9ATB - chains g and h of the 22 polymer chains in the assembly; structure by electron microscopy, 3.40 A resolution.

# Chain g (and h)
Molecule: Flagellin
From: Cupriavidus gilardii
Notes: chain h of this document is another copy of the same molecule, construct and numbering; everything in this record applies to it too
UniProt: A0A849B394 (A0A849B394_9BURK); the construct has insertions or renumbered stretches relative to UniProt, so the offset changes along the chain: 1-285 = UniProt 1-285; 287-397 = UniProt 286-396
Amino-acid sequence (397 residues; each row starts with the number of its first residue):
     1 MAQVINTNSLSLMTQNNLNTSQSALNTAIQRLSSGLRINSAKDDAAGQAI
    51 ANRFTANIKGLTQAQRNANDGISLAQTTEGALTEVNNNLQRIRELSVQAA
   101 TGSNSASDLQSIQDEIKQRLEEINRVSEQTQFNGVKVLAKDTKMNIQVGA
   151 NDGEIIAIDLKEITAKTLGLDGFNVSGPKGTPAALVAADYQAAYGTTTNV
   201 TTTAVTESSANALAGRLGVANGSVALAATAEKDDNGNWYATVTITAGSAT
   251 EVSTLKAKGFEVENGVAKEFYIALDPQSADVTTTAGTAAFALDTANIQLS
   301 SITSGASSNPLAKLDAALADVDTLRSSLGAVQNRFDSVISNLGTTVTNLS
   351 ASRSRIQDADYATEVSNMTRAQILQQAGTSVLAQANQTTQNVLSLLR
Unresolved in the structure: 1, 397
Construct notes: conflict Lys-59 (Arg in A0A849B394), Thr-196 (Ala in A0A849B394), Asn-199 (Gln in A0A849B394), 21 further conflict positions vs the reference (A0A849B394) not listed; insertion (286)

# Interface between chain g and chain h
Pairs across the interface - 26 pairs, chain g then chain h:
  Leu-18(g) with Gln-3(h)
  Asn-19(g) with Ala-2(h), hydrogen bond (side chain-backbone)
  Asn-26(g) with Leu-10(h)
  Ile-29(g) with Leu-10(h), hydrophobic
  Ser-33(g) with Thr-14(h); Asn-17(h), hydrogen bond
  Ser-34(g) with Leu-374(h)
  Arg-66(g) with Arg-37(h)
  Asn-69(g) with Arg-355(h)
  Asp-70(g) with Ile-356(h)
  Ser-73(g) with Arg-355(h), hydrogen bond
  Glu-84(g) with Ser-337(h); Ser-340(h), hydrogen bond; Asn-341(h), hydrogen bond
  Asp-114(g) with Ser-326(h)
  Glu-115(g) with Asn-333(h), hydrogen bond
  Gln-118(g) with Arg-334(h), hydrogen bond
  Glu-121(g) with Arg-334(h)
  Glu-122(g) with Arg-334(h), salt bridge
  Arg-125(g) with Val-148(h); Arg-334(h); Val-338(h)
  Gln-129(g) with Glu-154(h)
  Gln-372(g) with Gln-384(h)
  Thr-379(g) with Asn-391(h)
  Leu-382(g) with Leu-395(h), hydrophobic
Other interface residues (no listed pair), chain g (34 interface residues in all): Leu-25, Leu-32, Gln-76, Thr-77, Asn-88, Ser-111, Arg-119, Val-126, Gln-131, Asn-133, Gln-298, Met-368, Gln-375
Other interface residues (no listed pair), chain h (30 interface residues in all): Arg-53, Asn-57, Asp-320, Thr-323, Ala-330, Asn-348, Ser-352, Val-381, Thr-388

# Summary
34 residues of chain g face 30 of chain h across their interface, with 7 hydrogen bonds and 1 salt bridge.
Polar contacts include Glu-122(g)/Arg-334(h), Asn-19(g)/Ala-2(h) and Ser-33(g)/Asn-17(h).
Both chains are Flagellin (Cupriavidus gilardii). Entry 9ATB (cryo-EM of Cupriavidus gilardii flagellum) was
determined by electron microscopy together with 9ATL from the same study.
